2WOS - chain A; structure by X-ray diffraction, 1.70 A resolution.

[Chain A]
Molecule: Protein S100-A7
From: Homo sapiens
UniProtKB: P31151 (S10A7_HUMAN); residues 1-100 here correspond to UniProt positions 2-101 (UniProt number = residue number + 1)
Sequence (100 residues; numbered 1 to 100; the number before each row is that of its first residue):
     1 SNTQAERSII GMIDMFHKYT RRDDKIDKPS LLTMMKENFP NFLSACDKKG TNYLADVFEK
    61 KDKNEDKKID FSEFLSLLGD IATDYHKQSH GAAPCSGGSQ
Disordered / not traced: 97-100
Sequence notes: conflict Asp-27 (Glu28 in P31151)
Curated features (UniProtKB/Swiss-Prot):
  - binding site (Zn(2+)): His-17, Asp-24, His-86, His-90
  - binding site (Ca(2+)): Asp-62, Asn-64, Asp-66, Lys-68, Glu-73
  - modified residue: Ser-1 (N-acetylserine)
Disulfides: Cys-46/Cys-95
Bound ions: Zn2+: His-17, Asp-24, His-86, His-90; Ca2+: Asp-62, Asn-64, Asp-66, Lys-68, Glu-73
Small-molecule neighbours: 2-anilinonaphthalene-6-sulfonic acid (6AN; 6-[(1E)-cyclohexa-2,4-dien-1-ylideneamino]naphthalene-2-sulfonate): Gln-4, Ala-5, Arg-7, Ser-8, Ile-9, Gly-11, Met-12, Met-15, Phe-39, Leu-78

[Overview]
Bound to chain A: 2-anilinonaphthalene-6-sulfonic acid. The Zn2+ site is built by His-17, Asp-24, His-86 and
His-90. Asp-62, Asn-64, Asp-66, Lys-68 and Glu-73 coordinate Ca2+. UniProt lists 4 Zn2+-binding residues and 5
Ca2+-binding residues.
Chain A is Protein S100-A7 (Homo sapiens); the structure, Structure of human S100A7 in complex with 2,6 ANS,
was determined by X-ray diffraction, deposited together with 2WOR.
